PDB entry 8U3B | electron microscopy, 3.23 A resolution | chains C and 1 of the 11 polymer chains in the assembly

# Chain C
Molecule: DNA-directed RNA polymerase subunit beta
Source organism: Escherichia coli
Notes: EC 2.7.7.6
UniProtKB: P0A8V2 (RPOB_ECOLI); numbering as in UniProt (aligned over 1-1342)
Chain sequence (1342 residues; row label = number of the first residue in the row):
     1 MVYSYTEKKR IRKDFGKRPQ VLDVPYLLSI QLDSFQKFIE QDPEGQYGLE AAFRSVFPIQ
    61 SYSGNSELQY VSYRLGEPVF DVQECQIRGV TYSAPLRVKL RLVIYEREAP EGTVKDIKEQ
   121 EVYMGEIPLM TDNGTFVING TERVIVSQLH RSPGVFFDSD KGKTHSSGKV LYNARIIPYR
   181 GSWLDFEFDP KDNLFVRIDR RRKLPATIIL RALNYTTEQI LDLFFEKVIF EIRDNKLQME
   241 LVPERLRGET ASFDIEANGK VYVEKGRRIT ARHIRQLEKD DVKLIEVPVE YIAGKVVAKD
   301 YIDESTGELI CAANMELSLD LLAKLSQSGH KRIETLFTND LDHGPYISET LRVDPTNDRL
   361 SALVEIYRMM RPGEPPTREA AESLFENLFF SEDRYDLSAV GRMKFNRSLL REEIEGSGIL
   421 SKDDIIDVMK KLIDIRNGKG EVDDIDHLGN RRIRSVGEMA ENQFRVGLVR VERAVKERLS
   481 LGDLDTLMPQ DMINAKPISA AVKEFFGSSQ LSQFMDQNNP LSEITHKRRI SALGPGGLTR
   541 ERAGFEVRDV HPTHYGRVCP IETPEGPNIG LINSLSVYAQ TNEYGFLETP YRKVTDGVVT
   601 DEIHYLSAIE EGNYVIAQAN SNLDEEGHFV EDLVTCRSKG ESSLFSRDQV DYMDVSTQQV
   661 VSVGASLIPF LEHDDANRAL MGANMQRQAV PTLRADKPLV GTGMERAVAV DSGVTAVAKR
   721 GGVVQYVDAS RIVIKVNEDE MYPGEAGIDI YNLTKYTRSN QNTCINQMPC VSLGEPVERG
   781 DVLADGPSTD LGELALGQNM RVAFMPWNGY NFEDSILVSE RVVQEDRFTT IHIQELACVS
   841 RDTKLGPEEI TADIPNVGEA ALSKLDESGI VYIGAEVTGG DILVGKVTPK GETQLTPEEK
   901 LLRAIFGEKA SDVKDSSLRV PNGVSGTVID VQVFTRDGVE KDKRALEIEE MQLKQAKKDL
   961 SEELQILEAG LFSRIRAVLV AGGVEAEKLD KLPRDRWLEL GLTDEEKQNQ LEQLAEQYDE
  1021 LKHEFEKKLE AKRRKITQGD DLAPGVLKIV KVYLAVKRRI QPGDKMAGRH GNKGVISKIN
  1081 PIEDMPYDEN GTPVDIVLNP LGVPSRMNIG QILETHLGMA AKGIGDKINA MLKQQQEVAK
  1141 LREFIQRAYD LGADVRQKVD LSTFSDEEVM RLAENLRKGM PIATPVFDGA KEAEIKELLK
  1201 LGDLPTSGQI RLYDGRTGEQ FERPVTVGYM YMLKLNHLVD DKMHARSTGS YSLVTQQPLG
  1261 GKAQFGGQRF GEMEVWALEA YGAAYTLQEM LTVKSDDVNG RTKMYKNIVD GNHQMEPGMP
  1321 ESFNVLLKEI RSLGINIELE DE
Not modelled in the structure: 1
UniProt features mapped onto this chain:
  - modified residue (N6-acetyllysine): Lys1022, Lys1200
  - mutagenesis: Ile561 (I561S: Resistant to antibiotics salinamide A and B), Ile569 (I569S: Resistant to antibiotics salinamide A and B), Ala665 (A665E: Resistant to antibiotics salinamide A and B), Asp675 (D675A/G: Resistant to antibiotics salinamide A and B), Asn677 (N677H/K: Resistant to antibiotics salinamide A and B), Leu680 (L680M: Resistant to antibiotics salinamide A and B), Glu813 (E813K: Disrupts the enzyme's active center)

# Chain 1
Molecule: 69-nt DNA strand
Sequence (69 nucleotides; each row starts with the number of its first residue):
     7 AGTAACCAAT AAATGGTATT TAAAATGCAA ATTATCAGGC GTACCCTCTT TGCGAATTCG
    67 CGGCAGCGG

# How chain C and chain 1 interact
Pairs across the interface (11; chain C residue first):
  Arg151(C) with DT63(1), hydrogen bond to the base
  Lys163(C) with DC65(1), sugar contact; DG66(1), salt bridge to the phosphate
  Arg175(C) with DT63(1), hydrogen bond to the base
  Trp183(C) with DG60(1), base contact; DA62(1), base contact
  Asp199(C) with DG60(1), hydrogen bond to the base
  Arg371(C) with DT57(1), hydrogen bond to the base
  Glu374(C) with DT55(1), base contact
  Arg542(C) with DT63(1), salt bridge to the phosphate; DT64(1), sugar contact
Other interface residues (no listed pair), chain C (13 interface residues in all): Gly181, Arg394, Arg473, Gly536, Leu538
Other interface residues (no listed pair), chain 1 (9 interface residues in all): DC59

# Summary
Chain C and chain 1 form an interface of 13 and 9 residues respectively; the contacts include 4 hydrogen bonds
and 2 salt bridges. Among the polar pairs are Arg151(C)-DT63(1), Arg175(C)-DT63(1) and Asp199(C)-DG60(1).
Curated annotation (UniProt) lists 7 mutagenesis sites on chain C.
Here chain C is DNA-directed RNA polymerase subunit beta (Escherichia coli) and chain 1 is a 69-nt DNA strand.
Entry 8U3B (Cryo-EM structure of E. coli NarL-transcription activation complex at 3.2A) was determined by
electron microscopy.
